PDB entry 6Q9P | X-ray diffraction, 1.66 A resolution | chain A

[Chain A]
Protein: Arginase-1
From: Homo sapiens
Notes: EC 3.5.3.1
Reference sequence: P05089 (ARGI1_HUMAN); residues 1-322 here = UniProt positions 1-322
Sequence (342 residues; row label = number of the first residue in the row; numbers below 1 keep their minus sign (Met-19 is residue -19)):
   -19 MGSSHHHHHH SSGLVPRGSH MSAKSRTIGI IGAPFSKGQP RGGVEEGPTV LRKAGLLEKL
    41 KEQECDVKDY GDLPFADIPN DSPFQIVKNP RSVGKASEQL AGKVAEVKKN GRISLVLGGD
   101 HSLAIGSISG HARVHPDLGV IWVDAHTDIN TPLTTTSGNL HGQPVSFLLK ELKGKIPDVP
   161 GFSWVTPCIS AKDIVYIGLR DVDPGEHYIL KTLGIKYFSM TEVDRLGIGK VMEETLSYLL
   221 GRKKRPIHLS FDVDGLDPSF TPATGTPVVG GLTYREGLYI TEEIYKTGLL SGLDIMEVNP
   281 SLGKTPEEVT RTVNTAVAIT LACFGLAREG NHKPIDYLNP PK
Disordered / not traced: -19 to 6, 320-322
Construct notes: initiating methionine (-19); expression tag (-18 to 0)
Bound ions: Mn2+ site 1: His101, Asp124, Asp128, Asp232 (together with 2(S)-amino-6-boronohexanoic acid); Mn2+ site 2: Asp124, His126, Asp232, Asp234 (together with 2(S)-amino-6-boronohexanoic acid); Na+: Asp232, Asp234 (together with 2(S)-amino-6-boronohexanoic acid)
Ligand contacts: 2(S)-amino-6-boronohexanoic acid (ABH): His101, Asp124, His126, Asp128, Asn130, Thr135, Ser137, Asn139, His141, Gly142, Asp183, Glu186, Asp232, Asp234, Thr246, Glu277
Swiss-Prot annotation at these positions:
  - binding site (Mn(2+)): His101, Asp124, His126, Asp128, Asp232, Asp234
  - binding site (substrate): His126 to Asn130, Ser137 to Asn139, Asp183, Thr246, Glu277
  - modified residue: Lys17 (N6-succinyllysine), Ser62 (Phosphoserine), Ser72 (Phosphoserine), Lys75 (N6-succinyllysine), Ser163 (Phosphoserine), Ser217 (Phosphoserine)
  - natural variant: Ile11 (I11T: In ARGIN), Gly27 (G27D: In ARGIN), Gly74 (G74V: In ARGIN), Ala125 (A125V: In ARGIN), Thr134 (T134I: In ARGIN), Gly138 (G138V: In ARGIN), Arg180 (R180T: In ARGIN), Gly235 (G235R: In ARGIN), Arg308 (R308Q: In ARGIN)
What the authors report for this chain:
  - Mn2+ coordination: Asp232, Asp234
  - conformationally variable residues (loop rearrangement): Glu42 to Asp46, Asp232, Asp234

[Overview]
Ligands of chain A: 2(S)-amino-6-boronohexanoic acid. His101, Asp124, Asp128 and Asp232 coordinate Mn2+ site
1. Asp124, His126, Asp232 and Asp234 form the Mn2+ site 2. From UniProt: 6 Mn2+-binding residues and 11
substrate-binding residues. The paper reports Mn2+ coordination by Asp232 and Asp234; conformational
variability at Glu42, Asp232 and Asp234.
Chain A is Arginase-1 (Homo sapiens); the structure, Crystal structure of human Arginase-1 at pH 9.0 in
complex with ABH, was determined by X-ray diffraction together with 6Q92 and 6QAF from the same study.
